PDB entry 2C9N | X-ray diffraction, 3.30 A resolution | chains Y and Z of the 4 polymer chains in the assembly

Chain Y (and Z):
Name: BZLF1 trans-activator protein
From: Human herpesvirus 4
Notes: fragment: dna-binding and dimerization domain, residues 175-236; chain Z of this document is another copy of the same molecule, construct and numbering; everything in this record applies to it too
UniProt: P03206 (BZLF1_EBV); numbering as in UniProt (aligned over 175-236)
Sequence (63 residues; each row starts with the number of its first residue):
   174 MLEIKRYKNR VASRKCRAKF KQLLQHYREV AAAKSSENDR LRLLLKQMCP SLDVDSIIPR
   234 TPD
Disordered / not traced: 174-177
Curated features (UniProtKB/Swiss-Prot):
  - region: Lys178 to Gln195 (Basic motif), Leu196 to Asp228 (Leucine-zipper), Ser229 to Asp236 (Accessory activation domain)
  - site: Ser186 (Recognition of methylation, required for disruption of latency), Arg190 (Recognition of methylation)
  - modified residue: Ser186 (Phosphoserine)
  - mutagenesis: Lys178 to Tyr180 (No effect on homodimerization. Complete loss of interaction with host CEBPA), Tyr180 (Y180E: Complete loss of lytic replication and expression of late gene expression. Reduced capacity to interact with viral DNA and oriLyt), Arg183 (R183E: Reduced capacity to interact with viral DNA and oriLyt), Ser186 (S186A: Complete loss of expression of lytic cycle mRNAs/proteins from the methylated or demethylated form of the viral genome. Loss of binding to BRLF1 promoter ...), Arg187 (R187K: Complete loss of lytic replication and expression of late gene expression. Reduced capacity to interact with viral DNA and oriLyt), Lys188 (K188A: Complete loss of lytic replication and expression of late gene expression. Reduced capacity to interact with viral DNA and oriLyt), Ala204 (A204D: No effect on homodimerization. Weakened interaction with host CEBPA), Ala205 to Ala206 (No effect on homodimerization. No effect on the interaction with host CEBPA), Leu214 (L214R: Complete loss of homodimerization; when associated with R-218), Leu218 (L218R: Complete loss of homodimerization; when associated with R-214)

Interface between chain Y and chain Z:
Contacting residue pairs (56):
  Phe193(Y) with Phe193(Z); Lys194(Z)
  Leu197(Y) with Phe193(Z), hydrophobic; Leu197(Z), hydrophobic
  Tyr200(Y) with Leu197(Z), hydrophobic; Tyr200(Z); Arg201(Z)
  Arg201(Y) with Tyr200(Z), hydrogen bond
  Val203(Y) with Ala204(Z), hydrophobic; Asp236(Z)
  Ala204(Y) with Tyr200(Z); Ala204(Z), hydrophobic
  Ala206(Y) with Thr234(Z)
  Lys207(Y) with Lys207(Z); Ser208(Z), hydrogen bond; Asn211(Z), hydrogen bond (backbone-side chain); Thr234(Z), hydrogen bond (side chain-backbone); Asp236(Z), salt bridge
  Ser208(Y) with Lys207(Z), hydrogen bond
  Glu210(Y) with Asn211(Z), hydrogen bond; Arg215(Z), salt bridge; Pro232(Z); Arg233(Z); Thr234(Z), hydrogen bond
  Asn211(Y) with Glu210(Z), hydrogen bond; Asn211(Z), hydrogen bond; Leu214(Z)
  Arg213(Y) with Ile230(Z); Ile231(Z)
  Leu214(Y) with Asn211(Z); Arg215(Z); Val227(Z), hydrophobic
  Arg215(Y) with Glu210(Z), salt bridge; Leu214(Z)
  Leu217(Y) with Leu218(Z), hydrophobic; Val227(Z), hydrophobic; Ile231(Z), hydrophobic
  Leu218(Y) with Leu217(Z), hydrophobic; Leu218(Z), hydrophobic
  Met221(Y) with Cys222(Z), hydrophobic; Leu225(Z), hydrophobic
  Cys222(Y) with Met221(Z), hydrophobic; Cys222(Z), hydrophobic
  Val227(Y) with Leu214(Z), hydrophobic
  Ile231(Y) with Glu210(Z); Arg213(Z); Leu214(Z)
  Pro232(Y) with Glu210(Z)
  Arg233(Y) with Glu210(Z)
  Thr234(Y) with Ala206(Z); Lys207(Z), hydrogen bond (backbone-side chain); Glu210(Z), hydrogen bond
  Pro235(Y) with Lys207(Z)
  Asp236(Y) with His199(Z), hydrogen bond (backbone-side chain); Val203(Z); Lys207(Z), salt bridge
Also at the interface, not in a pair above, chain Y (30 interface residues in all): Lys194, Leu196, His199, Leu225, Ile230
Also at the interface, not in a pair above, chain Z (29 interface residues in all): Leu196

In short:
30 residues of chain Y and 29 residues of chain Z are in contact; the contacts include 12 hydrogen bonds and 4
salt bridges. Polar pairs include Lys207(Y)-Asp236(Z), Glu210(Y)-Arg215(Z) and Arg201(Y)-Tyr200(Z). From
UniProt: 12 mutagenesis sites on chain Y.
Chain Y and chain Z are both BZLF1 trans-activator protein (Human herpesvirus 4); the structure, Structure of
the Epstein-Barr virus ZEBRA protein at approximately 3. 5 Angstrom resolution, was determined by X-ray
diffraction (same publication as 2C9L).
